PDB entry 9MOJ | X-ray diffraction, 2.30 A resolution | chains A and B of the 4 polymer chains in the assembly

# Chain A (and B)
Name: SsoGINS51
Organism: Saccharolobus solfataricus P2
Notes: chain B of this document is another copy of the same molecule, construct and numbering; everything in this record applies to it too
Reference sequence: Q97Z82 (Q97Z82_SACS2); residues 1-151 here = UniProt positions 1-151
Amino-acid sequence (151 residues; row label = number of the first residue in the row):
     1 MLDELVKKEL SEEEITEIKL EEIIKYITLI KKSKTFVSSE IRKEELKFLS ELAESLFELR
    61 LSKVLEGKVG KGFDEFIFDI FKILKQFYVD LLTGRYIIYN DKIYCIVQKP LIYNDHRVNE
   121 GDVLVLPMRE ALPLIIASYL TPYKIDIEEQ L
Not modelled in the structure: 149-151

# Chain A / chain B interface
Contacting residue pairs - 93 pairs, chain A then chain B:
  Leu2(A) with Leu92(B), hydrophobic
  Leu20(A) with Asp101(B)
  Ile23(A) with Leu92(B), hydrophobic
  Ile24(A) with Ile98(B), hydrophobic; Asn100(B)
  Tyr26(A) with Leu92(B)
  Ile27(A) with Leu91(B)
  Ile30(A) with Leu92(B); Thr93(B); Gly94(B)
  Lys34(A) with Glu148(B)
  Arg42(A) with Ile147(B); Glu148(B)
  Leu46(A) with Arg95(B)
  Ser50(A) with Val89(B); Thr93(B); Arg95(B)
  Ala53(A) with Tyr88(B); Leu92(B), hydrophobic
  Glu54(A) with Lys85(B), salt bridge; Val89(B)
  Leu56(A) with Tyr88(B); Leu92(B), hydrophobic
  Phe57(A) with Phe81(B), hydrophobic; Lys85(B); Tyr88(B), hydrophobic
  Glu58(A) with Leu65(B); Lys85(B), salt bridge
  Arg60(A) with Tyr88(B)
  Leu61(A) with Phe81(B), hydrophobic
  Ser62(A) with Leu65(B)
  Leu65(A) with Glu58(B); Leu61(B), hydrophobic; Ser62(B); Leu65(B), hydrophobic
  Phe73(A) with Tyr88(B)
  Asp74(A) with Tyr88(B), hydrogen bond
  Phe76(A) with Met128(B), hydrophobic; Arg129(B); Leu132(B), hydrophobic
  Ile77(A) with Tyr88(B), hydrophobic; Leu132(B), hydrophobic
  Ile80(A) with Leu84(B), hydrophobic; Leu132(B), hydrophobic; Ile136(B), hydrophobic
  Phe81(A) with Phe57(B), hydrophobic; Leu61(B), hydrophobic; Phe81(B), hydrophobic
  Leu84(A) with Phe57(B); Ile80(B), hydrophobic
  Lys85(A) with Glu54(B), salt bridge; Phe57(B); Glu58(B), salt bridge
  Tyr88(A) with Ala53(B); Leu56(B); Phe57(B), hydrophobic; Arg60(B); Phe73(B); Asp74(B), hydrogen bond; Ile77(B), hydrophobic
  Val89(A) with Ser50(B); Glu54(B)
  Leu91(A) with Ile27(B)
  Leu92(A) with Ile23(B), hydrophobic; Ile30(B); Ala53(B), hydrophobic; Leu56(B), hydrophobic
  Thr93(A) with Ile30(B); Ser50(B)
  Arg95(A) with Ser50(B)
  Ile98(A) with Ile24(B), hydrophobic
  Asn100(A) with Leu20(B)
  Asp101(A) with Leu20(B)
  Leu111(A) with Tyr139(B)
  Met128(A) with Phe76(B)
  Arg129(A) with Phe76(B)
  Leu132(A) with Phe76(B), hydrophobic; Ile77(B), hydrophobic; Ile80(B), hydrophobic
  Pro133(A) with Ile136(B); Ala137(B)
  Leu134(A) with Tyr139(B), hydrophobic
  Ile136(A) with Ile80(B), hydrophobic; Pro133(B)
  Ala137(A) with Pro133(B); Ala137(B), hydrophobic
  Tyr139(A) with Leu111(B); Leu134(B), hydrophobic
  Asp146(A) with Lys34(B)
  Ile147(A) with Arg42(B), hydrogen bond (backbone-side chain); Leu46(B)
  Glu148(A) with Lys34(B), hydrogen bond (backbone-side chain); Lys43(B)
Interface residues without a listed pair, chain A (53 interface residues in all): Ser39, Leu49, Phe87, Gly94
Interface residues without a listed pair, chain B (52 interface residues in all): Leu2, Leu49, Phe87, Ile112

# Summary
53 residues of chain A face 52 of chain B across their interface, with 4 hydrogen bonds and 4 salt bridges.
Among the polar pairs are Glu54(A)-Lys85(B), Glu58(A)-Lys85(B) and Asp74(A)-Tyr88(B).
Chain A and chain B are both SsoGINS51 (Saccharolobus solfataricus P2); the structure, Saccharolobus
solfataricus GINS tetramer, was determined by X-ray diffraction.
